PDB entry 7U4D | electron microscopy, 8.10 A resolution (very low resolution: no residue pairs are listed; an interface is given only as per-side residue counts) | chains C and I of the 22 polymer chains in the assembly

== Chain C ==
Molecule: Histone H2A
Source organism: Homo sapiens
Reference sequence: Q93077 (H2A1C_HUMAN); residues 0-129 here correspond to UniProt positions 1-130 (UniProt number = residue number + 1)
Chain sequence (130 residues; each row starts with the number of its first residue; numbering starts at 0):
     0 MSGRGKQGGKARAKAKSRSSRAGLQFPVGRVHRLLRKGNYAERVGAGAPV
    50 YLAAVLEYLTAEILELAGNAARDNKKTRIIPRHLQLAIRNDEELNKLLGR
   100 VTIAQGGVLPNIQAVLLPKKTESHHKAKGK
Not modelled in the structure: 0-13, 113-129
UniProt features mapped onto this chain:
  - modified residue: Ser1 (N-acetylserine), Arg3 (Citrulline), Lys5 (N6-(2-hydroxyisobutyryl)lysine), Lys9 (N6-(2-hydroxyisobutyryl)lysine), Lys13 (N6-(beta-hydroxybutyryl)lysine), Lys36 (N6-(2-hydroxyisobutyryl)lysine), Lys74 (N6-(2-hydroxyisobutyryl)lysine), Lys75 (N6-(2-hydroxyisobutyryl)lysine), Lys95 (N6-(2-hydroxyisobutyryl)lysine), Gln104 (N5-methylglutamine), Lys118 (N6-(2-hydroxyisobutyryl)lysine), Lys119 (N6-crotonyllysine), Thr120 (Phosphothreonine), Lys125 (N6-crotonyllysine)
  - cross-link (Glycyl lysine isopeptide (Lys-Gly)): Lys13 (interchain with G-Cter in ubiquitin), Lys15 (interchain with G-Cter in ubiquitin), Lys119 (interchain with G-Cter in ubiquitin)

== Chain I ==
Molecule: 147-nt DNA strand
Sequence (147 nucleotides; numbered -73 to 73; the number before each row is that of its first residue; numbers below 1 keep their minus sign (DA-73 is residue -73)):
   -73 ATCTGAGAATCCGGTGCCGAGGCCGCTCAATTGGTCGTAGACAGCTCTAG
   -23 CACCGCTTAAACGCACGTACGCGCTGTCCCCCGCGTTTTAACCGCCAAGG
    27 GGATTACTCCCTAGTCTCCAGGCACGTGTCAGATATATACATCCGAT
Not modelled in the structure: -73 to -70, 70-73

== How chain C and chain I interact ==
At this resolution (8 A) residue pairs are not listed: 9 residues of chain C and 7 of chain I lie at the interface.

== Summary ==
9 residues of chain C and 7 residues of chain I are in contact.
Here chain C is Histone H2A (Homo sapiens) and chain I is a 147-nt DNA strand. Entry 7U4D (CryoEM structure of
CENP-N promoted nucleosome stacks with CENP-A and 601 DNA sequence) was determined by electron microscopy
(same publication as 7U46 and 7U47).
